5ON7 - chains A and B; structure by X-ray diffraction, 3.35 A resolution.

Chain A (and B):
Protein: Epsin-2
From: Saccharomyces cerevisiae (strain ATCC 204508 / S288c)
Notes: chain B of this document is another copy of the same molecule, construct and numbering; everything in this record applies to it too
UniProt: Q05785 (ENT2_YEAST); numbering as in UniProt (aligned over 1-156)
Sequence (156 residues; numbered 1 to 156; the number before each row is that of its first residue):
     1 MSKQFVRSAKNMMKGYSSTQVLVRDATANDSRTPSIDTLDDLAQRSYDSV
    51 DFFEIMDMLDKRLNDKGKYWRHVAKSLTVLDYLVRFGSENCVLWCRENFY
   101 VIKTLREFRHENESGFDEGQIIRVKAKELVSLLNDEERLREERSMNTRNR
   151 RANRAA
Disordered / not traced: 148-156 (chain B: 1-5, 148-156)
Ligand contacts: PIO ([(2R)-2-octanoyloxy-3-[oxidanyl-[(1R,2R,3S,4R,5R,6S)-2,3,6-tris(oxidanyl)-4,5-diphosphonooxy-cyclohexyl]oxy-phosphoryl]oxy-propyl] octanoate): K10, K14, Y16, R24, T27, A28, N29, R62, H72
From the paper describing this entry:
  - binding site for PIO: K14, Y16, R24, R62, H72
  - self-association interface (contacts with another copy of this molecule): T104

Chain A / chain B interface:
Residue-residue contacts (21; chain A residue first):
  M1(A) with N90(B)
  S2(A) with N90(B)
  V6(A) with F53(B)
  R7(A) with L93(B), hydrogen bond (side chain-backbone); E97(B), salt bridge
  K10(A) with W94(B); N98(B)
  M13(A) with F53(B); E54(B); D57(B)
  K14(A) with D57(B), salt bridge; D60(B), salt bridge; K61(B)
  N29(A) with Y100(B); T104(B)
  D30(A) with F99(B)
  K68(A) with K66(B); E107(B)
  Y69(A) with N64(B), hydrogen bond; K66(B), hydrogen bond
  E113(A) with E107(B)
Interface residues without a listed pair, chain A (16 interface residues in all): K3, S8, R71, N112
Interface residues without a listed pair, chain B (22 interface residues in all): Y47, D65, R96, V101, F108, R109

Summary:
16 residues of chain A face 22 of chain B across their interface; the contacts include 3 hydrogen bonds and 3
salt bridges. Among the polar pairs are R7(A)-E97(B), K14(A)-D57(B) and K14(A)-D60(B). From the paper: a
binding site for PIO at K14(A), Y16(A) and R24(A) among others; a self-association interface involving
T104(A).
Both chains are Epsin-2 (Saccharomyces cerevisiae (strain ATCC 204508 / S288c)). Entry 5ON7 (The ENTH domain
from epsin-2 in complex with phosphatidylinositol 4,5-bisphosphate (PIP2)) was determined by X-ray diffraction
together with 5ONF, 5OO7 and 6ENR from the same study.
